6WU6 - chains B and D of the 12 polymer chains in the assembly; structure by electron microscopy, 3.60 A resolution.

[Chain B]
Name: Succinate dehydrogenase iron-sulfur subunit
From: Escherichia coli
Notes: EC 1.3.5.1
UniProt: A0A037Y3E8 (A0A037Y3E8_ECOLX); residues 1-238 here = UniProt positions 1-238
Amino-acid sequence (238 residues; each row starts with the number of its first residue):
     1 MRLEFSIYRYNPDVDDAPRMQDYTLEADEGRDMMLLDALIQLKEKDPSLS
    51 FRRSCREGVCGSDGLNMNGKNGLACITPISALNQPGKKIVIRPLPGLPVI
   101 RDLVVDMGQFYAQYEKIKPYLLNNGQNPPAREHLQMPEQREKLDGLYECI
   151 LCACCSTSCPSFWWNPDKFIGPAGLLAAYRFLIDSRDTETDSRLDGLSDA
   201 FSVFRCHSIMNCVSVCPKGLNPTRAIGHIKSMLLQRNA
Ion coordination: 2Fe-2S cluster Fe: S62, D63; 4Fe-4S cluster Fe near C152 (its only coordinating residue here); 3Fe-4S cluster Fe near C206 (its only coordinating residue here)
Residues lining bound ligands:
  - 3Fe-4S cluster (F3S): S158, C159, P160, S161, F169, P172, C206, S208, I209, M210, N211, C212, P222, I226
  - 2Fe-2S cluster (FES): R53, S54, C55, R56, G58, V59, C60, G61, S62, D63, C75
  - 4Fe-4S cluster (SF4): C149, I150, L151, C152, A153, C154, C155, A173, L176, C216, P217, K218, L220

[Chain D]
Name: Succinate dehydrogenase hydrophobic membrane anchor subunit
From: Escherichia coli 908573
UniProt: V0YWY6 (V0YWY6_ECOLX); numbering as in UniProt (aligned over 1-115)
Amino-acid sequence (115 residues; each row starts with the number of its first residue):
     1 MVSNASALGRNGVHDFILVRATAIVLTLYIIYMVGFFATSGELTYEVWIG
    51 FFASAFTKVFTLLALFSILIHAWIGMWQVLTDYVKPLALRLMLQLVIVVA
   101 LVVYVIYGFVVVWGV
Unresolved in the structure: 1-10
Ion coordination: heme Fe: H71 (shared with 1 residue of chain C)
Residues lining bound ligands: heme (HEM): V19, R20, A23, L26, T27, I30, I68, H71, A72, G75, M76, Q78, V79

[Interface between chain B and chain D]
Pairs across the interface - 10 pairs, chain B then chain D:
  W164(B) - D82(D)
  W164(B) - K85(D)
  F201(B) - N11(D)
  F201(B) - D15(D)
  F204(B) - F16(D)  hydrophobic
  R205(B) - D82(D)  salt bridge
  L234(B) - V13(D)  hydrophobic
  L234(B) - F16(D)  hydrophobic
  L234(B) - I17(D)  hydrophobic
  N237(B) - V13(D)
Other interface residues (no listed pair), chain B (9 interface residues in all): N165, K168, H207
Other interface residues (no listed pair), chain D (9 interface residues in all): T81, Y83

[Overview]
The chain B/chain D interface involves 9 residues from each chain, with 1 salt bridge. Its one salt-bridged
contact is R205(B)-D82(D). Ligands of chain B: 2Fe-2S cluster, 4Fe-4S cluster and 3Fe-4S cluster. Bound to
chain D: heme.
Here chain B is Succinate dehydrogenase iron-sulfur subunit (Escherichia coli) and chain D is Succinate
dehydrogenase hydrophobic membrane anchor subunit (Escherichia coli 908573). Entry 6WU6 (succinate-coenzyme Q
reductase) was determined by electron microscopy (same publication as 6WTI and 7JZ2).
